3W6U - chain A; structure by X-ray diffraction, 2.00 A resolution.

# Chain A
Molecule: 6-phosphogluconate dehydrogenase, NAD-binding protein
From: Pyrobaculum calidifontis
Notes: EC 1.1.1.276
Reference sequence: A3MU08 (A3MU08_PYRCJ); residues 1-286 here = UniProt positions 1-286
Amino-acid sequence (306 residues; row label = number of the first residue in the row; numbers below 1 keep their minus sign (Mse-19 is residue -19)):
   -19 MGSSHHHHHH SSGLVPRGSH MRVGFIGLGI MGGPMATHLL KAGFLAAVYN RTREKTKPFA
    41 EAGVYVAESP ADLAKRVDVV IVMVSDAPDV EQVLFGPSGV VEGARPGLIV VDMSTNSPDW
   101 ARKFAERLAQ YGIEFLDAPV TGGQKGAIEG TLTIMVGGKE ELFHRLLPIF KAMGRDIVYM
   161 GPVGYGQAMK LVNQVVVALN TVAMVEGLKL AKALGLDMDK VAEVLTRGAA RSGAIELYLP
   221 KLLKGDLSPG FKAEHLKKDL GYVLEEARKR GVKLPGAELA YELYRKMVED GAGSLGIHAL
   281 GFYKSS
Unresolved in the structure: -19 to 0, 207-210, 284-286
Construct notes: expression tag (-19 to 0)
Modified positions: Mse-19 (selenomethionine); Mse1, Mse11, Mse15, Mse63, Mse93, Mse135, Mse153, Mse160, Mse169, Mse184, Mse198, Mse267 (selenomethionine; parent Met)
Small-molecule neighbours: NADP (NAP; NADP nicotinamide-adenine-dinucleotide phosphate): Gly7, Leu8, Gly9, Ile10, Mse11, Gly12, Asn30, Arg31, Thr32, Lys35, Mse63, Val64, Ser65, Asp69, Gln72, Val73, Ser94, Thr95, Val120, Gly123, Gln124, Lys170, Tyr218, Gly230, Phe231, Lys232, His235, Lys238, Asp239

# Summary
Chain A binds NADP.
Chain A is 6-phosphogluconate dehydrogenase, NAD-binding protein (Pyrobaculum calidifontis); the structure,
Crystal structure of NADP bound L-serine 3-dehydrogenase from Hyperthermophilic Archaeon Pyrobaculum
calidifontis, was determined by X-ray diffraction together with 3WS7 and 3W6Z from the same study.
